6CK9 - chains H and L of the 6 polymer chains in the assembly; structure by X-ray diffraction, 2.71 A resolution.

== Chain H ==
Molecule: 3H109L Fab heavy chain
From: Homo sapiens
Notes: antibody fragment or engineered binder
Sequence (244 residues; each row starts with the number of its first residue; a row labelled like 82A-82C holds insertion residues (82A, then the next letters in order)):
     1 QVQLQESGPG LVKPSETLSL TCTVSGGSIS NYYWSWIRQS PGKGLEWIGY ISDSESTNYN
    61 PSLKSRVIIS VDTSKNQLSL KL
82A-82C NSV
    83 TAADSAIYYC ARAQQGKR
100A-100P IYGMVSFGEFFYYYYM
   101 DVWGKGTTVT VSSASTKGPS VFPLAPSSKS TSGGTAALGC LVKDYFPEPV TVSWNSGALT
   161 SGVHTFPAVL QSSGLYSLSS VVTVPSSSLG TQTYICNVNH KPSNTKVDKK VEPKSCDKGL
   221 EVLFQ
Disordered / not traced: 129-133, 184-191, 214-225
Disulfide bonds: Cys22-Cys92, Cys140-Cys196

== Chain L ==
Molecule: 3H109L Fab light chain
From: Homo sapiens
Notes: antibody fragment or engineered binder
Sequence (217 residues; row label = number of the first residue in the row; note: 7 numbers in that range are skipped by the numbering (no residue carries them; nothing is unmodelled there); a row labelled like 66A-66C holds insertion residues (66A, then the next letters in order)):
     1 SVT
     6 SYVRPLSVAL GETASISCGR QALGSRAVQW YQHRPGQAPI LLIYNNQDRP SGIPERFSGT
    66 P
66A-66C DIN
    67 FGTRATLTIS GVEAGDEADY YCHMWDSRS
95A-95C GFS
    96 WSFGGATRLT V
  106A L
   107 GQPKAAPSVT LFPPSSEELQ ANKATLVCLI SDFYPGAVTV AWKADSSPVK AGVETTTPSK
   167 QSNNKYAASS YLSLTPMQWK MHKSYSCQVT HEGSTVEKTV APT
   215 ECS
Disordered / not traced: 1-3, 215-217
Disulfide bonds: Cys23-Cys88, Cys134-Cys193

== Interface between chain H and chain L ==
Pairs across the interface (82):
  Gln39(H) with His38(L), hydrogen bond
  Gly42(H) with Ser6(L), hydrogen bond (backbone-side chain)
  Gly44(H) with Tyr87(L)
  Leu45(H) with Tyr87(L), hydrophobic; Phe98(L), hydrophobic
  Trp47(H) with His89(L); Trp91(L), hydrophobic; Ser95C(L); Trp96(L); Phe98(L), hydrophobic
  Ile48(H) with Trp96(L)
  Gly49(H) with Trp96(L)
  Tyr50(H) with Phe95B(L); Trp96(L), hydrophobic
  Asn58(H) with Phe95B(L); Trp96(L)
  Tyr59(H) with Trp96(L)
  Asn60(H) with Trp96(L)
  Pro61(H) with Trp96(L)
  Tyr91(H) with Gln42(L), hydrogen bond (side chain-backbone); Ala43(L), hydrophobic; Pro44(L)
  Arg100(H) with Ser30(L), hydrogen bond; Arg31(L), hydrogen bond (side chain-backbone); Asp66A(L), salt bridge
  Tyr100B(H) with Ser30(L); Ser93(L)
  Phe100K(H) with Ser30(L); Trp91(L); Asp92(L); Ser93(L)
  Tyr100M(H) with Ala32(L), hydrophobic; Gln34(L); Tyr49(L); Asn50(L); Trp91(L), hydrophobic
  Tyr100N(H) with Gln34(L), hydrogen bond (backbone-side chain); Trp91(L); Phe95B(L), hydrophobic
  Tyr100O(H) with Gln34(L); Tyr36(L); Tyr49(L), hydrophobic
  Met100P(H) with Tyr36(L), hydrogen bond; Leu46(L)
  Asp101(H) with Leu46(L)
  Trp103(H) with Tyr36(L), hydrophobic; Pro44(L)
  Gly104(H) with Ala43(L)
  Phe122(H) with Ser121(L); Glu123(L); Glu124(L)
  Pro123(H) with Ser121(L), hydrogen bond (backbone-side chain); Glu123(L)
  Leu124(H) with Phe118(L), hydrophobic; Ser121(L)
  Leu141(H) with Glu124(L); Thr131(L); Val133(L), hydrophobic
  Lys143(H) with Lys129(L); Thr131(L)
  His164(H) with Ser137(L); Gln167(L), hydrogen bond; Ala173(L)
  Phe166(H) with Leu135(L), hydrophobic; Ile136(L); Ser137(L); Ala173(L), hydrophobic; Ala174(L); Ser175(L)
  Pro167(H) with Ser165(L)
  Ala168(H) with Thr162(L)
  Val169(H) with Glu160(L); Thr162(L); Tyr177(L), hydrophobic
  Gln171(H) with Glu160(L)
  Ser172(H) with Glu160(L)
  Ser177(H) with Tyr177(L), hydrogen bond (backbone-side chain)
  Leu178(H) with Tyr177(L)
  Ser179(H) with Val133(L); Tyr177(L), hydrogen bond
  Val181(H) with Leu135(L), hydrophobic
  Lys209(H) with Glu123(L), salt bridge
Interface residues without a listed pair, chain H (47 interface residues in all): Ile37, Tyr100L, Ala125, Ala137, Leu138, Gly139, Leu170
Interface residues without a listed pair, chain L (46 interface residues in all): Gly41, Asn51, Pro119, Asp138, Thr161

== Summary ==
47 residues of chain H and 46 residues of chain L are in contact, with 11 hydrogen bonds and 2 salt bridges.
Polar pairs include Arg100(H)-Asp66A(L), Lys209(H)-Glu123(L) and Gln39(H)-His38(L).
Chain H is 3H109L Fab heavy chain and chain L is 3H109L Fab light chain, both from Homo sapiens; the
structure, Crystal Structure of HIV-1 ConC_Base0 Prefusion Env Trimer in Complex with Human Antibody Fragment
3H109L and ..., was determined by X-ray diffraction.
